1NUX - chain A; structure by X-ray diffraction, 1.60 A resolution.

# Chain A
Protein: Fructose-1,6-bisphosphatase
From: Sus scrofa
Notes: EC 3.1.3.11
UniProtKB: P00636 (F16P_PIG); residues 1001-1337 here correspond to UniProt positions 1-337 (UniProt number = residue number - 1000)
Chain sequence (337 residues; each row starts with the number of its first residue):
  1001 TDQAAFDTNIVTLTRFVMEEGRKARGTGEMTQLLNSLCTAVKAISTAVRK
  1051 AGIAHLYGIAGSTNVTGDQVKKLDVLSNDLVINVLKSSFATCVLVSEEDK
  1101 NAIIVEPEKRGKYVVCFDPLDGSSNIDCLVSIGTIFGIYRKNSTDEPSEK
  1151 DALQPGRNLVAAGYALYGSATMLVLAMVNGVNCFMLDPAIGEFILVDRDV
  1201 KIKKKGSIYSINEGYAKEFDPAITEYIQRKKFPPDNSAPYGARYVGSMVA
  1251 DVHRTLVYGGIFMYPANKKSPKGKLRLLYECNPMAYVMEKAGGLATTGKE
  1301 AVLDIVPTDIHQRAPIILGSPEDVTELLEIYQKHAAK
Unresolved in the structure: 1001-1007, 1336-1337
Curated features (UniProtKB/Swiss-Prot):
  - binding site (Mg(2+)): Glu1098
Metal / ion sites: Mg2+ site 1: Asp1068, Glu1097 (together with phosphite ion); Mg2+ site 2: Glu1097, Asp1118, Leu1120 (together with phosphite ion); Mg2+ site 3: Asp1118, Asp1121, Glu1280 (together with phosphite ion)
Ligand contacts:
  - 6-O-phosphono-beta-D-fructofuranose (F6P): Asp1068, Asp1121, Gly1122, Ser1123, Asn1212, Tyr1215, Tyr1244, Gly1246, Ser1247, Met1248, Phe1262, Tyr1264, Lys1274, Leu1275, Arg1276, Glu1280
  - phosphite ion (PO3): Asp1068, Glu1097, Asp1118, Leu1120, Asp1121, Gly1122, Ser1123, Arg1276, Glu1280

# Summary
Bound to chain A: 6-O-phosphono-beta-D-fructofuranose and phosphite ion. Asp1068 and Glu1097 form the Mg2+
site 1. The Mg2+ site 2 is built by Glu1097, Asp1118 and Leu1120. Curated annotation (UniProt) lists
Mg2+-binding residue Glu1098.
Chain A is Fructose-1,6-bisphosphatase (Sus scrofa); the structure, Fructose-1,6-Bisphosphatase Complex with
Magnesium, Fructose-6-Phosphate, Phosphate and inhibitory concentrations of Potassium (200mM), was determined
by X-ray diffraction (same publication as 1NUW and 1NUY).
